Entry 9BGM (electron microscopy, 3.10 A resolution); this record covers chains L and R of the 36 polymer chains in the assembly.

# Chain L (and R)
Molecule: gp80 portal protein
Source organism: Pseudomonas phage vB_PaeP_DEV
Notes: chain R of this document is another copy of the same molecule, construct and numbering; everything in this record applies to it too
UniProtKB: A0A2K8IC08 (A0A2K8IC08_9CAUD); residue numbers follow UniProt; this construct covers 1-726
Chain sequence (726 residues; each row starts with the number of its first residue):
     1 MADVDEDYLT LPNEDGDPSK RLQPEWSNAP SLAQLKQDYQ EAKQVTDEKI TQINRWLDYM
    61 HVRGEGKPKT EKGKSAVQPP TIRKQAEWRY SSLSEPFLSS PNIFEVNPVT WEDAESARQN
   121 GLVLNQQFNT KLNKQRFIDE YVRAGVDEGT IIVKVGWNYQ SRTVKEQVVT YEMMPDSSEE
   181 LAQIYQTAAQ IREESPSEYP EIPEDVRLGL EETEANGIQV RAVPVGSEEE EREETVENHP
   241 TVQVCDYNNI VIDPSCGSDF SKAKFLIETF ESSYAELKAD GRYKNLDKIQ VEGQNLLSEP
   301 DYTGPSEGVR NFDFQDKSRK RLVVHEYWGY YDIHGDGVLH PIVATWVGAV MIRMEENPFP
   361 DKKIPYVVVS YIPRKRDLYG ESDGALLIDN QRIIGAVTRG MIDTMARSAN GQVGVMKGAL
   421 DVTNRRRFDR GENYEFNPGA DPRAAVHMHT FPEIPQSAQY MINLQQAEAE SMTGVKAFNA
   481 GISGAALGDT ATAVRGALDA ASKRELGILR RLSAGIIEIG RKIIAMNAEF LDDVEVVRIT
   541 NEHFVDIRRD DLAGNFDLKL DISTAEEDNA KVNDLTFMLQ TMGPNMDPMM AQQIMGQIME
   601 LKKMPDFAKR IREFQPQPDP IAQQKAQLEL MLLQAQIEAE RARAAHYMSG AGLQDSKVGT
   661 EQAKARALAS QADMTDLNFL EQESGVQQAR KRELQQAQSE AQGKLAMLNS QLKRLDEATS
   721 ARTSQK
Not modelled in the structure: 1-20, 722-726

# Interface between chain L and chain R
Contacting residue pairs (9; chain L residue first):
  Asn107(L) - Lys603(R)
  Thr110(L) - Ile539(R)
  Thr110(L) - Thr540(R)
  Trp111(L) - Asn541(R)
  Trp111(L) - Pro605(R)
  Trp111(L) - Asp606(R)
  Trp111(L) - Lys609(R)
  Glu112(L) - Asn541(R)  hydrogen bond
  Arg407(L) - Asn433(R)  hydrogen bond
Other interface residues (no listed pair), chain L (8 interface residues in all): Lys74, Val109, Ala114
Other interface residues (no listed pair), chain R (9 interface residues in all): Gly431

# Overview
8 residues of chain L and 9 residues of chain R are in contact, with 2 hydrogen bonds. Among the polar pairs
are Glu112(L)-Asn541(R) and Arg407(L)-Asn433(R).
Chain L and chain R are both gp80 portal protein (Pseudomonas phage vB_PaeP_DEV); the structure, Pseudomonas
phage DEV neck and tail (portal, head-to-tail and tail tube proteins), was determined by electron microscopy
together with 9COD, 9BGN, 9BGO and 8VXQ from the same study.
